PDB entry 6U81 | X-ray diffraction, 2.34 A resolution | chains A and B of the 3 polymer chains in the assembly

[Chain A]
Molecule: Double homeobox protein 4
From: Homo sapiens
UniProt: Q9UBX2 (DUX4_HUMAN); residue numbers follow UniProt; this construct covers 19-150
Sequence (132 residues; row label = number of the first residue in the row):
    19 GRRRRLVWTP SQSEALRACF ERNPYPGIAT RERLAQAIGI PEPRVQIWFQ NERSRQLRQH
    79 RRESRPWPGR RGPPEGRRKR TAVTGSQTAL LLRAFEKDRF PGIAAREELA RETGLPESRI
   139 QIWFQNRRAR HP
Swiss-Prot annotation at these positions:
  - DNA-binding region: Gly19 to His78 (Homeobox 1), Gly94 (Homeobox 2)

[Chain B]
Molecule: 17-nt DNA strand
Sequence (17 nucleotides; each row starts with the number of its first residue):
     1 GCGTAATCTA ATCAACA

[Interface between chain A and chain B]
Pairs across the interface (33; chain A residue first):
  Arg20(A) with DA5(B), base contact; DA6(B), hydrogen bond to the base; DT7(B), phosphate contact
  Arg21(A) with DA6(B), phosphate contact; DT7(B), salt bridge to the phosphate
  Arg23(A) with DG3(B), base contact; DT4(B), hydrogen bond to the base; DA5(B), hydrogen bond to the sugar; DA6(B), sugar contact
  Leu24(A) with DA5(B), hydrogen bond to the phosphate; DA6(B), hydrogen bond to the phosphate
  Trp26(A) with DA5(B), hydrogen bond to the phosphate
  Arg62(A) with DA6(B), salt bridge to the phosphate
  Ile65(A) with DT7(B), base contact
  Trp66(A) with DA5(B), phosphate contact
  Asn69(A) with DA5(B), base contact; DA6(B), hydrogen bond to the base; DT7(B), base contact
  Arg73(A) with DT4(B), sugar contact; DA5(B), salt bridge to the phosphate
  Arg95(A) with DC13(B), hydrogen bond to the base; DA14(B), sugar contact
  Arg98(A) with DA14(B), base contact; DA15(B), hydrogen bond to the base
  Phe118(A) with DC8(B), phosphate contact; DT9(B), phosphate contact
  Arg124(A) with DT7(B), salt bridge to the phosphate
  Gln139(A) with DT7(B), hydrogen bond to the phosphate; DC8(B), phosphate contact
  Gln143(A) with DT9(B), base contact
  Arg146(A) with DC8(B), salt bridge to the phosphate; DT9(B), salt bridge to the phosphate
  Arg148(A) with DT12(B), hydrogen bond to the base
Other interface residues (no listed pair), chain A (20 interface residues in all): Arg22, Asn144
Other interface residues (no listed pair), chain B (13 interface residues in all): DA11, DC16

[Overview]
The interface between chain A and chain B involves 20 residues on one side and 13 on the other, with 11
hydrogen bonds and 6 salt bridges. Among the polar pairs are Arg20(A)-DA6(B), Arg23(A)-DT4(B) and
Asn69(A)-DA6(B). From UniProt: a DNA-binding region on chain A.
Here chain A is Double homeobox protein 4 (Homo sapiens) and chain B is a 17-nt DNA strand. Entry 6U81
(Crystal Structure of the Double Homeodomain of DUX4 in Complex with a DNA aptamer) was determined by X-ray
diffraction (same publication as 6U82).
